8WCB - chains B and S of the 5 polymer chains in the assembly; structure by electron microscopy, 3.10 A resolution.

== Chain B ==
Protein: Guanine nucleotide-binding protein G(I)/G(S)/G(T) subunit beta-1
Organism: Homo sapiens
UniProt: P62873 (GBB1_HUMAN); numbering as in UniProt (aligned over 2-340)
Amino-acid sequence (345 residues; numbered -4 to 340; the number before each row is that of its first residue; numbers below 1 keep their minus sign (Met-4 is residue -4)):
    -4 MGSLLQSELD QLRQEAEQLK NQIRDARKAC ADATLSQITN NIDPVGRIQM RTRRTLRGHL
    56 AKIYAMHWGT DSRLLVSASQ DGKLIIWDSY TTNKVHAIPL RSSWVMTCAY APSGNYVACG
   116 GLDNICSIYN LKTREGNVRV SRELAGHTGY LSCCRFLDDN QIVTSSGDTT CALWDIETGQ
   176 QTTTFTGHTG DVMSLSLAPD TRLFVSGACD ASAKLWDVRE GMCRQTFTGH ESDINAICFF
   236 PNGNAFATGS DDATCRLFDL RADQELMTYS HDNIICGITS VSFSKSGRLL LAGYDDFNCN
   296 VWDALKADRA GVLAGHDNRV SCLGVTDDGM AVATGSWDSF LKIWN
Not modelled in the structure: -4 to 6, 29-38, 310
Construct notes: initiating methionine (-4); expression tag (-3 to 1)
Curated features (UniProtKB/Swiss-Prot):
  - modified residue: Ser2 (N-acetylserine), His266 (Phosphohistidine)
  - natural variant: Leu30 (L30F: In MRD42; uncertain significance), Arg52 (R52G: In MRD42), Gly64 (G64V: In MRD42), Asp76 (D76E: In MRD42; D76G: In MRD42), Gly77 (G77S: In MRD42), Lys78 (K78R: In MRD42), Ile80 (I80N: In MRD42; I80T: In MRD42), His91 (H91R: In MRD42; uncertain significance), Ala92 (A92T: In MRD42), Pro94 (P94S: In MRD42), Leu95 (L95P: In MRD42), Arg96 (R96L: In MRD42), 5 further natural variant entries in UniProt

== Chain S ==
Protein: scFv16
Organism: synthetic construct
Notes: antibody fragment or engineered binder
Amino-acid sequence (285 residues; numbered -36 to 247 plus 16 insertion-coded residues; 15 numbers in that range are skipped by the numbering (no residue carries them; nothing is unmodelled there); the number before each row is that of its first residue; a row labelled like 119A-119P holds insertion residues (119A, then the next letters in order); numbers below 1 keep their minus sign (Met-36 is residue -36)):
   -36 MLLVNQSHQG FNKEHTSKMV SAIVLYVLLA AAAHSAFAVQ LVESGGGLVQ PGGSRKLSCS
    24 ASGFAFSSFG MHWVRQAPEK GLEWVAYISS GSGTIYYADT VKGRFTISRD DPKNTLFLQM
    84 TSLRSEDTAM YYCVRSIYYY GSSPFDFWGQ GTTLTV
119A-119P SAGGGGSGGGGSGGGG
   135 SADIVMTQAT SSVPVTPGES VSISCRSSKS LLHSNGNTYL YWFLQRPGQS PQLLIYRMSN
   195 LASGVPDRFS GSGSGTAFTL TISRLEAEDV GVYYCMQHLE YPLTFGAGTK LEL
Not modelled in the structure: -36 to 1, 119A-119P, 148-149
Disulfides: Cys22-Cys96, Cys159-Cys229

== Chain B / chain S interface ==
Contacting residue pairs (15; chain B residue first):
  Asp66(B) - Tyr103(S)
  Arg68(B) - Tyr103(S)
  Leu69(B) - Tyr103(S)  hydrophobic
  Asp83(B) - Tyr103(S)
  Val90(B) - Tyr102(S)  hydrophobic
  His91(B) - Tyr102(S)
  Arg129(B) - Val2(S)
  Arg129(B) - Arg98(S)  hydrogen bond (backbone-side chain)
  Arg129(B) - Ser197(S)  hydrogen bond
  Glu130(B) - Gly26(S)
  Glu130(B) - Phe27(S)
  Gly131(B) - Ala28(S)
  Gly131(B) - Ser31(S)
  Gly131(B) - Phe32(S)
  Asn132(B) - Ala28(S)

== Overview ==
The chain B/chain S interface involves 10 residues from each chain, with 2 hydrogen bonds. Polar contacts
include Arg129(B)-Arg98(S) and Arg129(B)-Ser197(S).
Here chain B is Guanine nucleotide-binding protein G(I)/G(S)/G(T) subunit beta-1 (Homo sapiens) and chain S is
scFv16 (synthetic construct). Entry 8WCB (Cryo-EM structure of the CHA-bound mTAAR1-Gq complex) was determined
by electron microscopy together with 8WC3, 8WC4, 8WC5, 8WC6, 8WC7, 8WC8, 8WC9 and 8WCA from the same study.
